Entry 4ZDD (X-ray diffraction, 3.00 A resolution); this record covers chain A.

# Chain A
Protein: 3,2-trans-enoyl-CoA isomerase
Organism: Saccharomyces cerevisiae
Notes: EC 5.3.3.8
UniProtKB: Q05871 (ECI1_YEAST); numbering as in UniProt (aligned over 1-280)
Chain sequence (300 residues; row label = number of the first residue in the row; numbers below 1 keep their minus sign (Met-19 is residue -19)):
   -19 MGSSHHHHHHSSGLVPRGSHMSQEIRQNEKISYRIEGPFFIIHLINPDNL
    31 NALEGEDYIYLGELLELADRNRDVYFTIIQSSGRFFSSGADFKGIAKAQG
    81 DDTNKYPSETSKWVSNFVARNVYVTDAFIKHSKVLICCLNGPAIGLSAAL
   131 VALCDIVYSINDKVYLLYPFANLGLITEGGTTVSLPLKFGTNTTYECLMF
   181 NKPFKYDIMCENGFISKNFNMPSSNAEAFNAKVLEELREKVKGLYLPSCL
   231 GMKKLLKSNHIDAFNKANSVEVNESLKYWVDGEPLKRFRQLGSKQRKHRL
Not modelled in the structure: -19 to 6, 74-89, 270-280
Construct notes: initiating methionine (-19); expression tag (-18 to 0); conflict Ile25 (Met in Q05871)
UniProt features mapped onto this chain:
  - motif: His278 to Leu280 (Microbody targeting signal)
  - active site: Glu158 (Proton donor/acceptor)
  - binding site (substrate): Ser68 to Phe72, Leu126
  - mutagenesis: Glu158 (E158A: Loss of activity)

# In short
UniProt lists active-site residue Glu158, 6 substrate-binding residues and one mutagenesis site.
Chain A is 3,2-trans-enoyl-CoA isomerase (Saccharomyces cerevisiae); the structure, Structure of yeast
D3,D2-enoyl-CoA isomerase bound to sulphate ion, was determined by X-ray diffraction (same publication as
4ZDB, 4ZDC, 4ZDE and 4ZDF).
